PDB entry 7DDQ | electron microscopy, 2.84 A resolution | chains d and B of the 34 polymer chains in the assembly

# Chain d
Protein: Antenna pigment protein alpha chain
From: Rhodobacter veldkampii DSM 11550
Reference sequence: A0A2T4JIR4 (A0A2T4JIR4_9RHOB); residues 1-57 here = UniProt positions 1-57
Amino-acid sequence (57 residues; each row starts with the number of its first residue):
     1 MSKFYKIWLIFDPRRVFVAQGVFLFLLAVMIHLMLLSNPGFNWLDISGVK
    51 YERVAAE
Not modelled in the structure: 1, 55-57
Small-molecule neighbours:
  - 1,2-Distearoyl-sn-glycerophosphoethanolamine (3PE): D12, R14, R15, V18, A19, G21, V22, L26
  - bacteriochlorophyll a (BCL), molecule 1: F4, I7, Q20, F23, I31, M34
  - bacteriochlorophyll a (BCL), molecule 2: G21, L24, F25, A28, H32, L35, F41, W43
  - bacteriochlorophyll a (BCL), molecule 3: L24, L27, A28, I31, H32, L35, F41
  - spheroidene (SPO), molecule 1: F4, K6, I7, L9, I10
  - spheroidene (SPO), molecule 2: F17, Q20, F23, L24, L27, I31, M34
  - spheroidene (SPO), molecule 3: F25, V29, H32, L36, W43
What the authors report for this chain:
  - binding site for spheroidene: F4, I7, F25, V29, M34, L36
  - binding site for bacteriochlorophyll a: H32, W43

# Chain B
Protein: Antenna pigment protein beta chain
From: Rhodobacter veldkampii DSM 11550
Reference sequence: A0A2T4JIL7 (A0A2T4JIL7_9RHOB); residue numbers follow UniProt; this construct covers 1-48
Amino-acid sequence (48 residues; numbered 1 to 48; the number before each row is that of its first residue):
     1 MADKDLSFTGLTDQQAQELHSVYLQGMWLFISVAIVAHLAVFIWRPWL
Not modelled in the structure: 1-4
Small-molecule neighbours:
  - bacteriochlorophyll a (BCL), molecule 1: F30, V33, A34, A37, H38, V41, W44
  - bacteriochlorophyll a (BCL), molecule 2: F30, I31, A34, I35, H38, V41, F42, W47, L48
  - spheroidene (SPO): L19, V22, Y23, G26, M27, F30
What the authors report for this chain:
  - binding site for spheroidene: V22
  - binding site for bacteriochlorophyll a: H38, W47

# Chain d / chain B interface
Residue-residue contacts - 12 pairs, chain d then chain B:
  D12(d) with F8(B)
  P13(d) with F8(B), hydrophobic
  R14(d) with F8(B)
  W43(d) with W47(B)
  S47(d) with P46(B); W47(B)
  K50(d) with L48(B), hydrogen bond (side chain-backbone)
  Y51(d) with P46(B); L48(B), hydrogen bond (side chain-backbone)
  R53(d) with R45(B), hydrogen bond (backbone-side chain)
  V54(d) with R45(B), hydrogen bond (backbone-side chain); P46(B)
From the paper, about this interface:
  - residue pairs: R45(B)-R53(d) (hydrogen bond), R45(B)-V54(d) (hydrogen bond), L48(B)-K50(d) (hydrogen bond), L48(B)-Y51(d) (hydrogen bond)

# In short
The interface between chain d and chain B involves 9 residues on one side and 5 on the other; the contacts
include 4 hydrogen bonds. Among the polar pairs are K50(d)-L48(B), Y51(d)-L48(B) and R53(d)-R45(B). The
authors report hydrogen bonds between R45(B) and R53(d), R45(B) and V54(d) and L48(B) and K50(d) among others.
The paper reports a binding site for spheroidene at F4(d), I7(d) and V22(B) among others; a binding site for
bacteriochlorophyll a at H32(d), W43(d) and H38(B) among others.
Chain d is Antenna pigment protein alpha chain and chain B is Antenna pigment protein beta chain, both from
Rhodobacter veldkampii DSM 11550; the structure, Structure of RC-LH1-PufX from Rhodobacter veldkampii, was
determined by electron microscopy.
